Entry 4FQR (X-ray diffraction, 4.10 A resolution (low resolution: residue-level contacts below are approximate; hydrogen-bond / salt-bridge calls are withheld)); this record covers chains c and d of the 12 polymer chains in the assembly.

== Chain c ==
Name: Broadly neutralizing antibody C05, heavy chain
Organism: Homo sapiens
Notes: fragment: Fab; antibody fragment or engineered binder
Sequence (241 residues; each row starts with the number of its first residue; a row labelled like 27A-27E holds insertion residues (27A, then the next letters in order)):
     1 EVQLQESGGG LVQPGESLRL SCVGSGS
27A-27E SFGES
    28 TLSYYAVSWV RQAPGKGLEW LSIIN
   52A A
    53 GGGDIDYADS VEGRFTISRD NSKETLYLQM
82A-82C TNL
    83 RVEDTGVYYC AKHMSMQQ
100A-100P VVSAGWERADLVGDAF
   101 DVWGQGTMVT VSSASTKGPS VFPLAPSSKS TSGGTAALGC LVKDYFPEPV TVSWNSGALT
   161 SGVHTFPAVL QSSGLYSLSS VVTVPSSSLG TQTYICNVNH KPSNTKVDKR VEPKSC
Not modelled in the structure: 215-216
Modified residues: Glu-1 (pyroglutamic acid; PCA)
Disulfide bonds: Cys-22/Cys-92, Cys-140/Cys-196
What the authors report for this chain:
  - mutagenesis - Y31A, Y31F: unchanged binding to Hemagglutinin HA1 chain
  - mutagenesis - Y31L: decreased binding to Hemagglutinin HA1 chain

== Chain d ==
Name: Broadly neutralizing antibody C05, light chain
Organism: Homo sapiens
Notes: antibody fragment or engineered binder
Sequence (214 residues; numbered 1 to 214; the number before each row is that of its first residue):
     1 DIQLTQSPSS LSASVGDRVT LTCQASQDIR KFLNWYQQKP GKGPKLLIYD ASNLQRGVPS
    61 RFSGGGSGTD FTLIISSLQP EDVGTYYCQQ YDGLPFTFGG GTKVVIKRTV AAPSVFIFPP
   121 SDEQLKSGTA SVVCLLNNFY PREAKVQWKV DNALQSGNSQ ESVTEQDSKD STYSLSSTLT
   181 LSKADYEKHK VYACEVTHQG LSSPVTKSFN RGEC
Not modelled in the structure: 214
Disulfide bonds: Cys-23/Cys-88, Cys-134/Cys-194

== How chain c and chain d interact ==
Contacting residue pairs (74; chain c residue first):
  Phe-27B(c) / Arg-56(d)
  Val-37(c) / Phe-98(d)
  Gln-39(c) / Gln-38(d)
  Gln-39(c) / Tyr-87(d)
  Lys-43(c) / Tyr-87(d)
  Gly-44(c) / Tyr-87(d)
  Leu-45(c) / Pro-44(d)
  Leu-45(c) / Tyr-87(d)
  Leu-45(c) / Phe-98(d)
  Trp-47(c) / Leu-94(d)
  Trp-47(c) / Pro-95(d)
  Trp-47(c) / Phe-96(d)
  Ile-50(c) / Phe-96(d)
  Asp-58(c) / Leu-94(d)
  Tyr-91(c) / Gln-38(d)
  Tyr-91(c) / Lys-42(d)
  Tyr-91(c) / Gly-43(d)
  His-95(c) / Phe-96(d)
  Met-96(c) / Tyr-49(d)
  Val-100L(c) / Tyr-91(d)
  Gly-100M(c) / Tyr-91(d)
  Gly-100M(c) / Phe-96(d)
  Asp-100N(c) / Tyr-91(d)
  Ala-100O(c) / Asn-34(d)
  Ala-100O(c) / Tyr-36(d)
  Ala-100O(c) / Leu-46(d)
  Ala-100O(c) / Tyr-49(d)
  Phe-100P(c) / Tyr-36(d)
  Phe-100P(c) / Leu-46(d)
  Phe-100P(c) / Phe-98(d)
  Asp-101(c) / Leu-46(d)
  Asp-101(c) / Gln-55(d)
  Trp-103(c) / Tyr-36(d)
  Trp-103(c) / Pro-44(d)
  Val-121(c) / Glu-123(d)
  Phe-122(c) / Ser-121(d)
  Phe-122(c) / Glu-123(d)
  Phe-122(c) / Gln-124(d)
  Pro-123(c) / Ser-121(d)
  Pro-123(c) / Glu-123(d)
  Leu-124(c) / Phe-118(d)
  Leu-124(c) / Val-133(d)
  Ala-125(c) / Phe-118(d)
  Ser-130(c) / Phe-116(d)
  Ser-132(c) / Ser-114(d)
  Ser-132(c) / Val-115(d)
  Ser-132(c) / Phe-116(d)
  Ser-132(c) / Lys-207(d)
  Thr-135(c) / Phe-116(d)
  Ala-137(c) / Phe-116(d)
  Ala-137(c) / Phe-118(d)
  Leu-141(c) / Ser-131(d)
  Lys-143(c) / Ser-131(d)
  His-164(c) / Asn-137(d)
  His-164(c) / Asn-138(d)
  His-164(c) / Ser-174(d)
  Phe-166(c) / Leu-135(d)
  Phe-166(c) / Ser-162(d)
  Phe-166(c) / Thr-164(d)
  Phe-166(c) / Ser-174(d)
  Phe-166(c) / Leu-175(d)
  Phe-166(c) / Ser-176(d)
  Pro-167(c) / Ser-162(d)
  Pro-167(c) / Val-163(d)
  Val-169(c) / Gln-160(d)
  Val-169(c) / Glu-161(d)
  Val-169(c) / Ser-162(d)
  Leu-170(c) / Gln-160(d)
  Gln-171(c) / Gln-160(d)
  Val-181(c) / Leu-135(d)
  Thr-183(c) / Asn-137(d)
  Lys-209(c) / Glu-123(d)
  Lys-214(c) / Pro-119(d)
  Lys-214(c) / Pro-120(d)
Other interface residues (no listed pair), chain c (48 interface residues in all): Ser-35, Glu-46, Gly-104, Pro-126, Thr-131, Ala-136, Leu-138, Ser-179
Other interface residues (no listed pair), chain d (43 interface residues in all): Gln-89, Ile-117, Thr-129, Asp-167

== In short ==
48 residues of chain c and 43 residues of chain d are in contact. The paper reports that Y31L of chain c
reduces binding to Hemagglutinin HA1 chain; Y31A and Y31F of chain c leave binding to Hemagglutinin HA1 chain
unchanged.
Here chain c is Broadly neutralizing antibody C05, heavy chain and chain d is Broadly neutralizing antibody
C05, light chain, both from Homo sapiens. Entry 4FQR (Crystal structure of broadly neutralizing antibody C05
bound to H3 influenza hemagglutinin) was determined by X-ray diffraction (same publication as 4FNK, 4FNL and
4FP8).
